5WES - chains A and P of the 3 polymer chains in the assembly; structure by X-ray diffraction, 2.71 A resolution.

Chain A:
Protein: H-2 class I histocompatibility antigen, D-D alpha chain
From: Mus musculus
Reference sequence: P01900 (HA12_MOUSE); residues 2-277 here correspond to UniProt positions 26-301 (UniProt number = residue number + 24)
Chain sequence (276 residues; row label = number of the first residue in the row):
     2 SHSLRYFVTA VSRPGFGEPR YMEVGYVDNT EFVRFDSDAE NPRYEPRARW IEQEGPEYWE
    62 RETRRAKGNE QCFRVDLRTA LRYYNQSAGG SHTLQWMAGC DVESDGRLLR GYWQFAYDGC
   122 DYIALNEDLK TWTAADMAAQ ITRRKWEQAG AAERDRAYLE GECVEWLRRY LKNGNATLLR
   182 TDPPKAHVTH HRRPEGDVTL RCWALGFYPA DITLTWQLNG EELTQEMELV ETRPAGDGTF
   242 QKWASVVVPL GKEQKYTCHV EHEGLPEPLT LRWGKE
Disordered / not traced: 275-277
Disulfide bonds: C101-C164, C203-C259
Construct notes: engineered mutation C73 (Ser97 in P01900)
Small-molecule neighbours: glycine / leucine: D77, T80, Y84, L95, Y123, T143, K146, W147
Swiss-Prot annotation at these positions:
  - region: G275 to E277 (Connecting peptide)
  - glycosylation (N-linked (GlcNAc...) asparagine): N86, N176
What the authors report for this chain:
  - contacts within the chain: Y84-K146
  - binding site for leucine: Y84

Chain P:
Protein: Surface protein gp120
Notes: fragment: V3 domain residues 316-320
Reference sequence: P03377 (ENV_HV1BR); residues 1-5 here correspond to UniProt positions 316-320 (UniProt number = residue number + 315)
Chain sequence (5 residues; each row starts with the number of its first residue):
     1 RGPGC
Construct notes: engineered mutation C5 (Arg320 in P03377)

Interface between chain A and chain P:
Cross-chain cystine bridges: C73(A)-C5(P)
Residue-residue contacts - 23 pairs, chain A then chain P:
  Y7(A) with R1(P); G2(P), hydrogen bond (side chain-backbone); P3(P)
  Y59(A) with R1(P)
  R62(A) with R1(P)
  E63(A) with R1(P); G2(P), hydrogen bond (side chain-backbone)
  R66(A) with G2(P); P3(P), hydrogen bond (side chain-backbone)
  G69(A) with C5(P)
  N70(A) with P3(P), hydrogen bond (side chain-backbone); G4(P); C5(P), hydrogen bond (side chain-backbone)
  C73(A) with C5(P), disulfide
  W97(A) with P3(P), hydrophobic
  W114(A) with P3(P), hydrophobic
  R155(A) with G4(P)
  Y159(A) with R1(P), hydrogen bond (side chain-backbone); G2(P); P3(P)
  E163(A) with R1(P), salt bridge
  W167(A) with R1(P)
  Y171(A) with R1(P), hydrogen bond (side chain-backbone)
Interface residues without a listed pair, chain A (17 interface residues in all): L5, A99

Overview:
17 residues of chain A face 5 of chain P across their interface; the contacts include 1 disulfide bond, 7
hydrogen bonds and 1 salt bridge. Among the polar pairs are E163(A)-R1(P), Y7(A)-G2(P) and E63(A)-G2(P). The
paper reports a binding site for leucine at Y84(A); contacts within the chain involving Y84(A) and K146(A).
Chain A is H-2 class I histocompatibility antigen, D-D alpha chain (Mus musculus) and chain P is Surface
protein gp120; the structure, Crystal Structure H2-Dd with disulfide-linked 5mer peptide, was determined by
X-ray diffraction together with 5WER, 5WET and 5WEU from the same study.
